Entry 7UPY (electron microscopy, 3.10 A resolution); this record covers chains B and H of the 9 polymer chains in the assembly.

[Chain B]
Molecule: Spike glycoprotein
Source organism: Severe acute respiratory syndrome coronavirus
UniProt: P0DTC2 (SPIKE_SARS2); residue numbers follow UniProt; this construct covers 1-1273
Sequence (1310 residues; numbered 1 to 1310; the number before each row is that of its first residue):
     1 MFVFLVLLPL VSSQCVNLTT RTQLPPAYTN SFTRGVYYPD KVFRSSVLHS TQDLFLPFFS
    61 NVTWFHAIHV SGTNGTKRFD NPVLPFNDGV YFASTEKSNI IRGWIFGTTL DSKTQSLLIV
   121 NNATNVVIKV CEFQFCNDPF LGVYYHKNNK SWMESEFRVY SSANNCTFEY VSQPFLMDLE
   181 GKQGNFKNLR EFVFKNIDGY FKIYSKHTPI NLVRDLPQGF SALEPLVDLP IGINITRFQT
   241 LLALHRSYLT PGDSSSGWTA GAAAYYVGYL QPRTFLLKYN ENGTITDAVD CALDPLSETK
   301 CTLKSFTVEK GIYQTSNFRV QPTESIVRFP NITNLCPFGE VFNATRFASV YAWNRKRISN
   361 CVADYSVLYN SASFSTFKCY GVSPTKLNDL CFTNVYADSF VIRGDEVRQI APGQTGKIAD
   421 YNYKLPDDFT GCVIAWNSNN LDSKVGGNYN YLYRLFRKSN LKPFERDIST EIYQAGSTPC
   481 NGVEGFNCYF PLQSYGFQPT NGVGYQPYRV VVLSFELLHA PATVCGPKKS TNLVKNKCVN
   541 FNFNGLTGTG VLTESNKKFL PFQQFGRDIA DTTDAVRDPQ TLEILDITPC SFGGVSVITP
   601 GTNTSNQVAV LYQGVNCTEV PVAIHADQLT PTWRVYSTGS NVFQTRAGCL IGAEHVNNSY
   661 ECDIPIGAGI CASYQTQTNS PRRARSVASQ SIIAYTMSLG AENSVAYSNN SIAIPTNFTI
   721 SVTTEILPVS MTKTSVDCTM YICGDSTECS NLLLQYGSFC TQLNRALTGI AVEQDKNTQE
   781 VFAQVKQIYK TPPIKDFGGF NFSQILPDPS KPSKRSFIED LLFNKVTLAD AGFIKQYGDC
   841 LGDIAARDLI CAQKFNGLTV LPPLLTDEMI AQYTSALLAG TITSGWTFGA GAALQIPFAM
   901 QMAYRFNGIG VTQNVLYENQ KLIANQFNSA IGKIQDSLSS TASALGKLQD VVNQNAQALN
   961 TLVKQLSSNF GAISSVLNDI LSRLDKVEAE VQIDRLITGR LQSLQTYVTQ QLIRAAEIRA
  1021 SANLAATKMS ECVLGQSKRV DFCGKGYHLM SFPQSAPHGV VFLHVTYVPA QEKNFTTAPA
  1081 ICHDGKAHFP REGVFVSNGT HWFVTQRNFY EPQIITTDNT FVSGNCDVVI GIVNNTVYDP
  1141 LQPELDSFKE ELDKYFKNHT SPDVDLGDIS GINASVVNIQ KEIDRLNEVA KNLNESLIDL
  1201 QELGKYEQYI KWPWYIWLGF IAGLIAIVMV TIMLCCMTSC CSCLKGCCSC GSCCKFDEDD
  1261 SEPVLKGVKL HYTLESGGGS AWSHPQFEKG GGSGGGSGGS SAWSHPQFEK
Not modelled in the structure: 1-13, 69-76, 245-253, 625-631, 677-688, 829-851, 1163-1310
Construct notes: engineered mutation Gly614 (Asp in P0DTC2); expression tag (1274-1310)
UniProt features mapped onto this chain:
  - region: Asn280 to Cys301 (Putative superantigen), Arg403 to Asp405 (Integrin-binding motif), Asn448 to Phe456 (Immunodominant HLA epitope recognized by the CD8+), Pro681 to Ala684 (Putative superantigen), Ser816 to Tyr837 (Fusion peptide 1), Lys835 to Phe855 (Fusion peptide 2), Asp1163 to Glu1202 (Heptad repeat 2)
  - motif: Met1237 to Cys1241 (Binding to host endocytosis trafficking protein SNX27), Asp1257 to Glu1262 (Diacidic ER export motif (host COPII)), Ser1261 to Gly1267 (Binding to host plasma membrane localising/FERM domain proteins), Lys1269 to Thr1273 (KxHxx, ER retrieval signal (COPI))
  - site (Cleavage): Arg685, Ser686, Arg815, Ser816
  - lipidation (S-palmitoyl cysteine): Cys1235, Cys1236, Cys1240, Cys1241, Cys1243, Cys1247, Cys1248, Cys1250, Cys1253, Cys1254
  - glycosylation: Asn17 (N-linked (GlcNAc...) (complex) asparagine), Asn61 (N-linked (GlcNAc...) (hybrid) asparagine), Asn74 (N-linked (GlcNAc...) (complex) asparagine), Asn122 (N-linked (GlcNAc...) (hybrid) asparagine), Asn149 (N-linked (GlcNAc...) (complex) asparagine), Asn165 (N-linked (GlcNAc...) (complex) asparagine), Asn234 (N-linked (GlcNAc...) (high mannose) asparagine), Asn282 (N-linked (GlcNAc...) (complex) asparagine), Thr323 (O-linked (GalNAc) threonine), Ser325 (O-linked (HexNAc...) serine), Asn331 (N-linked (GlcNAc...) (complex) asparagine), Asn343 (N-linked (GlcNAc...) (complex) asparagine), Asn603 (N-linked (GlcNAc...) (hybrid) asparagine), Asn616 (N-linked (GlcNAc...) (complex) asparagine), Asn657 (N-linked (GlcNAc...) (complex) asparagine), Thr676 (O-linked (GlcNAc...) threonine), Thr678 (O-linked (GlcNAc...) threonine), Asn709 (N-linked (GlcNAc...) (high mannose) asparagine), Asn717 (N-linked (GlcNAc...) (hybrid) asparagine), Asn801 (N-linked (GlcNAc...) (hybrid) asparagine) and 6 more in UniProt
  - natural variant: Leu5 (L5F: In strain: Iota/B.1.526), Ser13 (S13I: In strain: Epsilon/B.1.427/B.1.429), Leu18 (L18F: In strain: Beta/B.1.351, Gamma/P.1 and 1 more), Thr19 (T19I: In strain: Omicron/BQ.1.1, Omicron/XBB.1.5 and 1 more; T19R: In strain: Delta/B.1.617.2, Omicron/BA.2 and 4 more), Thr20 (T20N: In strain: Gamma/P.1), Leu24 to Ala27 (sequence variant, change not given here; In strain: Omicron/BA.2, Omicron/BA.2.12.1 and 6 more), Pro26 (P26S: In strain: Gamma/P.1), Gln52 (Q52H: In strain: Omicron/EG.5.1), Ala67 (A67V: In strain: Eta/B.1.525, Omicron/BA.1), His69 to Val70 (deletion: In strain: Alpha/B.1.1.7, Eta/B.1.525 and 5 more), Gly75 (G75V: In strain: Lambda/C.37), Thr76 (T76I: In strain: Lambda/C.37), 83 further natural variant entries in UniProt
  - mutagenesis: His69 to Val70 (Increased incorporation of cleaved spike into virions), Asn121 (N121Q: Partial loss of biliverdin affinity), Arg190 (R190K: Partial loss of biliverdin affinity), Asn234 (N234Q: Increased resistance to neutralizing antibodies), Asn331 (N331Q: Reduced viral infectivity), Asn343 (N343Q: Reduced viral infectivity), Leu452 (L452R: Increased resistance to neutralizing antibodies. Decreases HLA binding to NF9 epitope. Increased binding affinity to human ACE2), Tyr453 (Y453F: Decreased HLA binding to NF9 epitope. Increased binding affinity to human ACE2), Ala475 (A475V: Increased resistance to neutralizing antibodies), Val483 (V483A: Increased resistance to neutralizing antibodies), Glu484 (E484D: Increased replication in human TMEM106B overexpressing cells), Phe490 (F490L: Increased resistance to neutralizing antibodies and human covalescent sera neutralization), 16 further mutagenesis entries in UniProt
Cystine bridges: Cys15-Cys136, Cys131-Cys166, Cys291-Cys301, Cys336-Cys361, Cys379-Cys432, Cys391-Cys525, Cys480-Cys488, Cys538-Cys590, Cys617-Cys649, Cys662-Cys671, Cys738-Cys760, Cys743-Cys749, Cys1032-Cys1043, Cys1082-Cys1126
Glycans and other covalent adducts: N-acetylglucosamine (NAG) linked to Asn17, Asn61, Asn122, Asn149, Asn165, Asn234, Asn282, Asn331, Asn603, Asn616, Asn657, Asn709, Asn717, Asn801, Asn1074, Asn1098, Asn1134, Asn1158; glycan linked to Asn343

[Chain H]
Molecule: SP1-77 Fab heavy chain
Source organism: Homo sapiens
Notes: antibody fragment or engineered binder
Sequence (451 residues; numbered 1 to 440 plus 11 insertion-coded residues; the number before each row is that of its first residue; a row labelled like 82A-82C holds insertion residues (82A, then the next letters in order)):
     1 QVQLVQSGAE VKKPGASVKV SCKASGYTFT GTYIHWVRQA PGQGLEWMGW IN
   52A P
    53 NSGGTNFAQI FQGRVTLTRD TSISTAYMDL
82A-82C NRL
    83 KSDDTAVYYC ARDRVLYG
100A-100G RSFGWYF
   101 DVWGAGTTVT VSSASTKGPS VFPLAPCSRS TSESTAALGC LVKDYFPEPV TVSWNSGALT
   161 SGVHTFPAVL QSSGLYSLSS VVTVPSSSLG TKTYTCNVDH KPSNTKVDKR VESKYGPPCP
   221 SCPAPEFLGG PSVFLFPPKP KDTLMISRTP EVTCVVVDVS QEDPEVQFNW YVDGVEVHNA
   281 KTKPREEQFN STYRVVSVLT VLHQDWLNGK EYKCKVSNKG LPSSIEKTIS KAKGQPREPQ
   341 VYTLPPSQEE MTKNQVSLTC LVKGFYPSDI AVEWESNGQP ENNYKTTPPV LDSDGSFFLY
   401 SRLTVDKSRW QEGNVFSCSV MHEALHNHYT QKSLSLSLGK
Not modelled in the structure: 215-440
Cystine bridges: Cys22-Cys92, Cys140-Cys196

[Chain B / chain H interface]
Residue-residue contacts (24; chain B residue first):
  Gly339(B) - Leu98(H)
  Asn343(B) - Leu98(H)
  Asn343(B) - Tyr99(H)  hydrogen bond (backbone-backbone)
  Ala344(B) - Val97(H)
  Thr345(B) - Arg96(H)  hydrogen bond (side chain-backbone)
  Thr345(B) - Val97(H)  hydrogen bond (backbone-backbone)
  Thr345(B) - Leu98(H)  hydrogen bond (side chain-backbone)
  Thr345(B) - Gly100(H)
  Thr345(B) - Arg100A(H)
  Thr345(B) - Ser100B(H)  hydrogen bond (backbone-side chain)
  Arg346(B) - Tyr33(H)
  Arg346(B) - Asp95(H)  salt bridge
  Arg346(B) - Arg100A(H)  hydrogen bond (side chain-backbone)
  Arg346(B) - Ser100B(H)  hydrogen bond (side chain-backbone)
  Asn440(B) - Arg100A(H)  hydrogen bond (backbone-side chain)
  Leu441(B) - Gly100(H)
  Leu441(B) - Arg100A(H)
  Leu441(B) - Ser100B(H)  hydrogen bond (backbone-backbone)
  Leu441(B) - Phe100C(H)
  Asp442(B) - Ser100B(H)  hydrogen bond
  Ser443(B) - Phe100C(H)
  Asn448(B) - Phe100C(H)
  Tyr451(B) - Ser100B(H)  hydrogen bond
  Arg509(B) - Ser100B(H)  hydrogen bond
Interface residues without a listed pair, chain B (14 interface residues in all): Glu340, Lys444
Interface residues without a listed pair, chain H (13 interface residues in all): Gly100D, Trp100E, Tyr100F

[Overview]
The interface between chain B and chain H involves 14 residues on one side and 13 on the other, with 12
hydrogen bonds and 1 salt bridge. Polar pairs include Arg346(B)-Asp95(H), Thr345(B)-Arg96(H) and
Thr345(B)-Leu98(H).
Chain B is Spike glycoprotein (Severe acute respiratory syndrome coronavirus) and chain H is SP1-77 Fab heavy
chain (Homo sapiens); the structure, An antibody from single human VH-rearranging mouse neutralizes all
SARS-CoV-2 variants through BA.5 by inhibiting membrane ..., was determined by electron microscopy (same
publication as 7UPW and 7UPX).
